Entry 3PIB (X-ray diffraction, 1.15 A resolution); this record covers chains A and B of the 4 polymer chains in the assembly.

== Chain A (and B) ==
Protein: eqFP578 fluorescent protein
From: Entacmaea quadricolor
Notes: chain B of this document is another copy of the same molecule, construct and numbering; everything in this record applies to it too
Sequence (236 residues; numbered -6 to 231; 2 numbers in that range are skipped by the numbering (no residue carries them; nothing is unmodelled there); the number before each row is that of its first residue; numbers below 1 keep their minus sign (His-6 is residue -6)):
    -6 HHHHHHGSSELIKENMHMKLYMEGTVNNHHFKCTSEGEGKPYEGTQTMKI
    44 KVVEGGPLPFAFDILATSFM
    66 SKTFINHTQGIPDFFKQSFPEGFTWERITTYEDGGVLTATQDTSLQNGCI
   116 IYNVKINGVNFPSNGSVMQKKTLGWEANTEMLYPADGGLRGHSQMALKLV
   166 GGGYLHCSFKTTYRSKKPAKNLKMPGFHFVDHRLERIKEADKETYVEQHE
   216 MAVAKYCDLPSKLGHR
Not modelled in the structure: -6 to 0, 230-231 (chain B: fully traced)
Glycans and other covalent adducts: covalent link Met63-Ser66
Modified positions: Met63 ({(4Z)-4-(4-hydroxybenzylidene)-2-[3-(methylthio)propanimidoyl]-5-oxo-4,5-dihydro-1H-imidazol-1-yl}acetic acid; NRQ)
What the authors report for this chain:
  - catalytic residues: Arg92, Glu215 (proposed by the authors, not directly observed)

== Chain A / chain B interface ==
Contacting residue pairs (59; chain A residue first):
  Glu16(A) - Glu16(B)
  Thr18(A) - Thr105(B)
  Asn20(A) - Glu91(B)
  Asn20(A) - Thr105(B)
  Asn20(A) - Arg179(B)
  Asn21(A) - Thr89(B)
  Asn21(A) - Trp90(B)  hydrogen bond (side chain-backbone)
  Asn21(A) - Glu91(B)
  Asn21(A) - Thr105(B)
  Asn21(A) - Gln106(B)
  Asn21(A) - Arg179(B)
  Thr89(A) - Asn21(B)  hydrogen bond
  Trp90(A) - Asn21(B)
  Glu91(A) - Asn20(B)
  Glu91(A) - Asn21(B)
  Glu91(A) - Val124(B)
  Glu91(A) - Asn125(B)  hydrogen bond (side chain-backbone)
  Arg92(A) - Val124(B)
  Ile93(A) - Ile93(B)  hydrophobic
  Ile93(A) - Val101(B)  hydrophobic
  Ile93(A) - Val124(B)  hydrophobic
  Ile93(A) - Asn125(B)
  Gly99(A) - Lys175(B)
  Val101(A) - Ile93(B)  hydrophobic
  Thr103(A) - Thr103(B)  hydrogen bond
  Thr103(A) - Asn122(B)  hydrogen bond
  Thr103(A) - Val124(B)
  Ala104(A) - Asn122(B)
  Thr105(A) - Thr18(B)
  Thr105(A) - Asn20(B)
  Thr105(A) - Asn122(B)  hydrogen bond
  Thr105(A) - Val124(B)
  Gln106(A) - Asn21(B)  hydrogen bond (backbone-side chain)
  Lys120(A) - Asn122(B)  hydrogen bond (backbone-side chain)
  Asn122(A) - Thr103(B)
  Asn122(A) - Ala104(B)
  Asn122(A) - Thr105(B)  hydrogen bond
  Asn122(A) - Lys120(B)
  Asn122(A) - Asn122(B)
  Val124(A) - Glu91(B)
  Val124(A) - Arg92(B)
  Val124(A) - Ile93(B)  hydrophobic
  Val124(A) - Thr103(B)
  Val124(A) - Thr105(B)
  Asn125(A) - Glu91(B)  hydrogen bond (backbone-side chain)
  Asn125(A) - Ile93(B)
  Asn125(A) - Lys175(B)  hydrogen bond (side chain-backbone)
  Asn125(A) - Thr176(B)
  Asn125(A) - Thr177(B)  hydrogen bond
  Pro127(A) - Asp151(B)
  Ser128(A) - Asp151(B)  hydrogen bond (backbone-side chain)
  Asp151(A) - Pro127(B)
  Asp151(A) - Ser128(B)  hydrogen bond (side chain-backbone)
  Lys175(A) - Gly99(B)  hydrogen bond (side chain-backbone)
  Lys175(A) - Asn125(B)
  Thr176(A) - Asn125(B)
  Thr177(A) - Asn125(B)  hydrogen bond
  Arg179(A) - Asn20(B)
  Arg179(A) - Asn21(B)
Also at the interface, not in a pair above, chain A (30 interface residues in all): Ile121, Gly123, Phe126, Gly152
Also at the interface, not in a pair above, chain B (31 interface residues in all): Ile121, Gly123, Phe126, Gly152, Arg155

== Summary ==
Chain A and chain B form an interface of 30 and 31 residues respectively; the contacts include 16 hydrogen
bonds. Polar contacts include Asn21(A)-Trp90(B), Thr89(A)-Asn21(B) and Glu91(A)-Asn125(B). From the paper:
catalytic residues Arg92(A) and Glu215(A).
Both chains are eqFP578 fluorescent protein (Entacmaea quadricolor). Entry 3PIB (Crystal structure of red
fluorescent protein eqFP578 crystallized at pH 5.5) was determined by X-ray diffraction (same publication as
3PJ5, 3PJ7 and 3PJB).
